PDB entry 7Z5H | X-ray diffraction, 2.50 A resolution | chain A

Chain A:
Molecule: Uncharacterized protein KIAA0895-like
Organism: Homo sapiens
UniProt: Q68EN5 (K895L_HUMAN); residues 137-471 here = UniProt positions 137-471
Chain sequence (335 residues; numbered 137 to 471; the number before each row is that of its first residue):
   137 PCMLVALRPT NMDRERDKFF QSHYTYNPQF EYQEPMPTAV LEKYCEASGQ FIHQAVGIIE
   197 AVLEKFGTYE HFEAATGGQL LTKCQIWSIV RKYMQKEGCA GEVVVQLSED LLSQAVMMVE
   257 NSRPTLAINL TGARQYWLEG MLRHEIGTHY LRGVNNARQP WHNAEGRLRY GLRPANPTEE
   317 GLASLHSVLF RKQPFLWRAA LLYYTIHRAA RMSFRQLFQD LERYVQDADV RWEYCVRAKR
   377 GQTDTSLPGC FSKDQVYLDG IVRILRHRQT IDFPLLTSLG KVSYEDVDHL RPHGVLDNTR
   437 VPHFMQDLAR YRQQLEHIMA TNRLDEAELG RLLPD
Not modelled in the structure: 137-139
UniProt features mapped onto this chain:
  - active site: Glu-281 (Nucleophile)
  - binding site (Zn(2+)): His-280, His-285, Glu-316
Bound ions: Zn2+: His-280, His-285, Glu-316
From the paper describing this entry:
  - catalytic residues: Glu-281
  - Zn2+ coordination: His-280, His-285, Glu-316
  - mutagenesis - E281Q: abolished catalytic activity
  - mutagenesis - E281Q: increased localization to microtubules

Overview:
The Zn2+ site is built by His-280, His-285 and Glu-316. UniProt lists active-site residue Glu-281 and 3
Zn2+-binding residues. The paper reports the catalytic residue Glu-281; E281Q abolishes catalytic activity.
Chain A is Uncharacterized protein KIAA0895-like (Homo sapiens); the structure, human Zn MATCAP, was
determined by X-ray diffraction, deposited together with 7Z5G and 7Z6S.
